Entry 8RPI (X-ray diffraction, 2.71 A resolution); this record covers chains A and B.

[Chain A (and B)]
Protein: Thiamine pyrophosphate-binding protein
From: Janthinobacterium sp. HH01
Notes: EC 2.2.1.6; chain B of this document is another copy of the same molecule, construct and numbering; everything in this record applies to it too
Sequence (619 residues; numbered 0 to 618; the number before each row is that of its first residue; numbering starts at 0):
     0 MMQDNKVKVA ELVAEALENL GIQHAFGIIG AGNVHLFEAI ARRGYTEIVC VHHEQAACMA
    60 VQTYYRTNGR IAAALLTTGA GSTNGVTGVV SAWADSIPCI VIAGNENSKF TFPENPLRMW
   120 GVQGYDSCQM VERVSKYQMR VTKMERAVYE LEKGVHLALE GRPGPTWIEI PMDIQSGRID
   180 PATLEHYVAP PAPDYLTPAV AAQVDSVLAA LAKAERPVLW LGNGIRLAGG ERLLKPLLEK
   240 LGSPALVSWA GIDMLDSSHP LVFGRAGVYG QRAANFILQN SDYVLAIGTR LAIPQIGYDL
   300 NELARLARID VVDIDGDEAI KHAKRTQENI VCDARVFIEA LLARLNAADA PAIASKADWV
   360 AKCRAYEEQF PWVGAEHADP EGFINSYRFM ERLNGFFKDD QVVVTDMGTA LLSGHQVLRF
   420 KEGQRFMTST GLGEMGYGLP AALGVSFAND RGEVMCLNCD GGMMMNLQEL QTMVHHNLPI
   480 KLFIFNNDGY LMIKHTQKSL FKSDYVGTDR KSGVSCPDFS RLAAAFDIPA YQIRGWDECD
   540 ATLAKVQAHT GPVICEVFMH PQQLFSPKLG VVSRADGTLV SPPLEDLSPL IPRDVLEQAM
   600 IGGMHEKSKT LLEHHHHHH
Unresolved in the structure: 0-2, 574-576, 611-618 (chain B: 0-2, 611-618)
Metal / ion sites: Mg2+: Asp459, Asn486, Gly488 (together with 2-lactylthiamin diphosphate)
Small-molecule neighbours:
  - FAD (flavin-adenine dinucleotide): Asp94, Ser95, Gly160, Arg161, Pro162, Gly221, Asn222, Gly223, Leu226, Ala227, Ser247, Trp248, Ala249, Gly250, Ala265, Gly266, Val267, Tyr268, Gly269, Gly287, Thr288, Arg289, Ala291, Pro293, Gln294, Asp312, Ile313, Asp314, Glu317, Cys331, Asp332, Ala333, Leu410, Leu411, Thr429, Gly430, Met491
  - 2-lactylthiamin diphosphate (TDL; 3-[(4-amino-2-methylpyrimidin-5-yl)methyl]-2-(1-carboxy-1-hydroxyethyl)-5-(2-{[hydroxy(phosphonooxy)phosphoryl]oxy}ethyl)-4-methyl-1,3-thiazol-3-ium), molecule 1: Ile27, Ile28, Gly29, Ala30, Glu53, Thr76, Ala79, Gly80, Asn83, Gln122
  - 2-lactylthiamin diphosphate (TDL), molecule 2: Met406, Gly407, Thr408, Gly432, Glu433, Met434, Cys458, Asp459, Gly460, Gly461, Met464, Asn486, Gly488, Tyr489, Leu490, Met491, Ile492, Phe564

[Interface between chain A and chain B]
Pairs across the interface (146):
  Lys7(A) with Phe500(B)
  Ile27(A) with Met464(B), hydrophobic
  Ile28(A) with Tyr489(B), hydrophobic; Ile492(B), hydrophobic; Gln496(B); Val505(B); Gly506(B)
  Val33(A) with Gln496(B); Leu499(B), hydrophobic; Phe500(B)
  His34(A) with Leu499(B); Phe500(B)
  Phe36(A) with Val505(B)
  Glu37(A) with Phe500(B); Ser502(B), hydrogen bond; Val505(B)
  Ala40(A) with Val505(B), hydrophobic
  Cys49(A) with Gly506(B); Gly512(B); Val513(B), hydrophobic
  His51(A) with Met463(B); Met464(B); Ser514(B), hydrogen bond (side chain-backbone)
  His52(A) with Gln54(B), hydrogen bond; Met464(B)
  Gln54(A) with His52(B), hydrogen bond; Asn83(B)
  Gly78(A) with Leu431(B)
  Ala79(A) with Leu431(B); Glu433(B)
  Thr82(A) with Thr86(B), hydrogen bond
  Asn83(A) with Gln54(B), hydrogen bond; Thr86(B), hydrogen bond
  Val85(A) with Met129(B), hydrophobic
  Thr86(A) with Ala79(B); Thr82(B), hydrogen bond; Asn83(B), hydrogen bond
  Val89(A) with Met118(B), hydrophobic
  Trp92(A) with Arg117(B), hydrogen bond (side chain-backbone); Met118(B)
  Ala93(A) with Met118(B), hydrophobic
  Ser95(A) with Arg117(B)
  Phe109(A) with Ile292(B), hydrophobic
  Pro112(A) with Arg132(B)
  Pro115(A) with Asp316(B)
  Leu116(A) with Asp316(B); Glu317(B); Lys320(B)
  Arg117(A) with Trp92(B), hydrogen bond (backbone-side chain); Ser95(B); Lys135(B); Arg161(B), hydrogen bond (side chain-backbone); Pro162(B), hydrogen bond (side chain-backbone)
  Met118(A) with Val89(B), hydrophobic; Trp92(B); Ala93(B), hydrophobic; Leu431(B), hydrophobic
  Gly120(A) with Ile292(B)
  Val121(A) with Ile292(B), hydrophobic; Pro293(B), hydrophobic; Gly430(B)
  Gln122(A) with Gly430(B); Leu431(B)
  Gln128(A) with Gln128(B), hydrogen bond (backbone-side chain); Glu131(B); Arg132(B)
  Met129(A) with Val85(B), hydrophobic; Met129(B)
  Arg132(A) with Pro112(B); Gln128(B)
  Lys135(A) with Arg117(B)
  Arg161(A) with Arg117(B), hydrogen bond (backbone-side chain)
  Pro162(A) with Arg117(B), hydrogen bond (backbone-side chain)
  Ile292(A) with Phe109(B), hydrophobic; Gly120(B); Val121(B), hydrophobic
  Asp316(A) with Pro115(B); Leu116(B)
  Glu317(A) with Leu116(B)
  Lys320(A) with Leu116(B)
  Gly430(A) with Val121(B); Gln122(B)
  Leu431(A) with Gly78(B); Ala79(B); Met118(B), hydrophobic; Gln122(B)
  Glu433(A) with Ala79(B)
  Met463(A) with His51(B); Gln467(B); Gln470(B)
  Met464(A) with Ile27(B), hydrophobic; His51(B); His52(B); Gln467(B)
  Gln467(A) with Met463(B)
  Gln470(A) with Met463(B); Ser514(B), hydrogen bond; Cys515(B); Pro516(B)
  His474(A) with Arg509(B); Gly512(B); Val513(B); Ser514(B), hydrogen bond
  Tyr489(A) with Ile28(B), hydrophobic
  Ile492(A) with Ile28(B), hydrophobic; Gly29(B)
  Gln496(A) with Ile28(B); Val33(B); Glu37(B)
  Leu499(A) with Val33(B), hydrophobic; His34(B)
  Phe500(A) with Lys7(B); His34(B); Glu37(B); Arg41(B)
  Ser502(A) with Glu37(B), hydrogen bond; Arg41(B), hydrogen bond
  Val505(A) with Ile28(B); Phe36(B); Glu37(B); Ala40(B), hydrophobic
  Gly506(A) with Ile28(B); Cys49(B)
  Thr507(A) with Ile28(B)
  Arg509(A) with His474(B)
  Gly512(A) with Cys49(B); His474(B)
  Val513(A) with Cys49(B), hydrophobic
  Ser514(A) with His51(B), hydrogen bond (backbone-side chain); Gln470(B), hydrogen bond; His474(B), hydrogen bond
  Cys515(A) with Gln470(B)
  Pro516(A) with Gln470(B); Phe525(B), hydrophobic
  Arg520(A) with Ala523(B), hydrogen bond (side chain-backbone); Ala524(B); Asp526(B), salt bridge
  Leu521(A) with Leu521(B), hydrophobic; Ala524(B), hydrophobic; Phe525(B), hydrophobic
  Ala523(A) with Arg520(B), hydrogen bond (backbone-side chain)
  Ala524(A) with Arg520(B); Leu521(B), hydrophobic
  Phe525(A) with Pro516(B), hydrophobic; Leu521(B), hydrophobic
  Asp526(A) with Arg520(B), salt bridge
Interface residues without a listed pair, chain A (82 interface residues in all): Gly29, Ala30, Val50, Glu53, Glu131, Val133, Gly163, Pro293, Gly432, Leu466, Thr495, Asp503
Interface residues without a listed pair, chain B (83 interface residues in all): Ala30, Val50, Glu53, Val133, Gly163, Gly432, Leu466, His475, Asp503, Thr507

[Summary]
82 residues of chain A face 83 of chain B across their interface; the contacts include 25 hydrogen bonds and 2
salt bridges. Polar contacts include Arg520(A)-Asp526(B), Glu37(A)-Ser502(B) and His51(A)-Ser514(B). Ligands
of chain A: flavin-adenine dinucleotide and 2-lactylthiamin diphosphate.
Both chains are Thiamine pyrophosphate-binding protein (Janthinobacterium sp. HH01). Entry 8RPI (JanthE from
Janthinobacterium sp. HH01, lactyl-ThDP) was determined by X-ray diffraction together with 8RPH and 8RPJ from
the same study.
